7TJY - chains Y and Z of the 27 polymer chains in the assembly; structure by electron microscopy, 3.80 A resolution.

Chain Y:
Name: ATP synthase subunit J
Organism: Saccharomyces cerevisiae
UniProt: P81450 (ATP18_YEAST); numbering as in UniProt (aligned over 1-59)
Chain sequence (59 residues; numbered 1 to 59; the number before each row is that of its first residue):
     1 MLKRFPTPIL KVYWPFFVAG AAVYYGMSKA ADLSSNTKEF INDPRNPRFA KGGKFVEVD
Disordered / not traced: 38-59

Chain Z:
Name: ATP synthase protein 8
Organism: Saccharomyces cerevisiae
UniProt: P00856 (ATP8_YEAST); residue numbers follow UniProt; this construct covers 1-48
Chain sequence (48 residues; each row starts with the number of its first residue):
     1 MPQLVPFYFM NQLTYGFLLM ITLLILFSQF FLPMILRLYV SRLFISKL

How chain Y and chain Z interact:
Pairs across the interface - 4 pairs, chain Y then chain Z:
  Lys3(Y) with Phe30(Z)
  Arg4(Y) with Gln29(Z)
  Phe5(Y) with Gln29(Z), hydrogen bond (backbone-backbone)
  Ala31(Y) with Phe7(Z)
Also at the interface, not in a pair above, chain Y (5 interface residues in all): Met27
Also at the interface, not in a pair above, chain Z (5 interface residues in all): Met10, Ser28

Overview:
Chain Y and chain Z each contribute 5 residues to their interface; the contacts include 1 hydrogen bond. The
hydrogen-bonded pair Phe5(Y)-Gln29(Z) is a backbone contact.
Here chain Y is ATP synthase subunit J and chain Z is ATP synthase protein 8, both from Saccharomyces
cerevisiae. Entry 7TJY (Yeast ATP synthase State 1catalytic(a) without exogenous ATP backbone model) was
determined by electron microscopy, deposited together with 7TJS, 7TJT, 7TJU, 7TJV, 7TJW, 7TJX and 30 further
entries.
